PDB entry 5HH5 | X-ray diffraction, 1.80 A resolution | chain A

[Chain A]
Molecule: Metallo-beta-lactamase L1
Source organism: Stenotrophomonas maltophilia
Notes: EC 3.5.2.6
UniProt: P52700 (BLA1_STEMA); the author numbering skips numbers that UniProt does not, so the offset changes along the chain: 23-57 = UniProt 22-56; 67-87 = UniProt 57-77; 89-157 = UniProt 78-146; 160-166 = UniProt 147-153; 4 more segments
Chain sequence (271 residues; each row starts with the number of its first residue; note: 28 numbers in that range are skipped by the numbering (no residue carries them; nothing is unmodelled there)):
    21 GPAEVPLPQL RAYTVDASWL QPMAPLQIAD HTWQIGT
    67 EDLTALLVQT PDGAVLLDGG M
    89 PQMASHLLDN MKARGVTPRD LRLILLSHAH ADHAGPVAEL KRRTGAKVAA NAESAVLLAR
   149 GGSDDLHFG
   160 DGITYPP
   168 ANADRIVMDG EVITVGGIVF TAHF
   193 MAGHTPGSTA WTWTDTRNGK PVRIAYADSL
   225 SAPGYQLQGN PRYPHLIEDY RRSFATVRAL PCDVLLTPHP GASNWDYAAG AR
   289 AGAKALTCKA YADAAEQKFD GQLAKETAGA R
Not modelled in the structure: 21-23, 318-319
Construct notes: expression tag (21-22)
Cystine bridges: C256-C296
Metal / ion sites: Zn2+: H116, H118, H196 (together with 60M)
Residues lining bound ligands:
  - 60M (6-(phosphonomethyl)pyridine-2-carboxylic acid): W39, H116, H118, D120, H121, H196, S221, L222, S225, P227, H263, A266, Y299
  - 60M: W39, H116, H118, D120, H121, H196, S221, L222, S225, P227, H263, A266, Y299
Swiss-Prot annotation at these positions:
  - binding site (Zn(2+)): H116, H118, D120, H121, H196, H263
  - binding site (substrate): D220
What the authors report for this chain:
  - binding site for 60M: D120, H121, S221, H263
  - conformationally variable residues: D120, H263

[In short]
Bound to chain A: compound 60M and 60M. H116, H118 and H196 coordinate Zn2+. From UniProt: 6 Zn2+-binding
residues and substrate-binding residue D220. From the paper: a binding site for 60M at D120, H121 and S221
among others; conformational variability at D120 and H263.
Chain A is Metallo-beta-lactamase L1 (Stenotrophomonas maltophilia); the structure, Crystal structure of B3
metallo-beta-lactamase L1 complexed with a phosphonate-based inhibitor, was determined by X-ray diffraction
together with 5HH4 and 5HH6 from the same study.
